PDB entry 5LY3 | X-ray diffraction, 1.60 A resolution | chains A and B

[Chain A]
Protein: Actin/actin family protein
Organism: Pyrobaculum calidifontis
Reference sequence: A3MWN5 (A3MWN5_PYRCJ); residues 1-432 here = UniProt positions 1-432
Sequence (432 residues; numbered 1 to 432; the number before each row is that of its first residue):
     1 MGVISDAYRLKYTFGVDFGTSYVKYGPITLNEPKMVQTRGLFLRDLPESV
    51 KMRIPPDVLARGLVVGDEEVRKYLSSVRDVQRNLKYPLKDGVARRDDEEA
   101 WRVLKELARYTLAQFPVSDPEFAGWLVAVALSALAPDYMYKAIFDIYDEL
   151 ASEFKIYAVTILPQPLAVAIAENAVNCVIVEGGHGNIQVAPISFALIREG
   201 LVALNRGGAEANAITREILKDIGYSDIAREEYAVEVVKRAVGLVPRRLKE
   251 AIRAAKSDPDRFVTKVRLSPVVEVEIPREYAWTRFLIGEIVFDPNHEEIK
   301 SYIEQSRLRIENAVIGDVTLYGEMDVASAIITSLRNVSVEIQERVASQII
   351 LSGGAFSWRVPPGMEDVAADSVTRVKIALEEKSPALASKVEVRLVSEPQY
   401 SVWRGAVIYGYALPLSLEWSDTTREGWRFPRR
Unresolved in the structure: 1-3, 431-432
Curated features (UniProtKB/Swiss-Prot):
  - binding site (ATP): Thr20 to Lys24, Gly182 to His184, Glu235 to Arg239, Gly354 to Trp358, Gln399

[Chain B]
Protein: Actin-like protein
Organism: Pyrobaculum calidifontis
Reference sequence: A3MWN6 (A3MWN6_PYRCJ); numbering as in UniProt (aligned over 188-203)
Sequence (16 residues; each row starts with the number of its first residue):
   188 GGIGENEWVKILRSKR

[Interface between chain A and chain B]
Residue-residue contacts - 25 pairs, chain A then chain B:
  Asp6(A) - Arg200(B)  salt bridge
  Leu166(A) - Trp195(B)  hydrophobic
  Ala169(A) - Trp195(B)  hydrogen bond (backbone-side chain)
  Ile170(A) - Asn193(B)  hydrogen bond (backbone-side chain)
  Ile170(A) - Trp195(B)
  Asn173(A) - Glu192(B)
  Asn173(A) - Asn193(B)
  Asn173(A) - Glu194(B)  hydrogen bond (side chain-backbone)
  Ala174(A) - Trp195(B)  hydrogen bond (backbone-side chain)
  Val175(A) - Glu194(B)
  Val175(A) - Trp195(B)  hydrophobic
  Val175(A) - Ile198(B)  hydrophobic
  Ile192(A) - Trp195(B)  hydrophobic
  Phe194(A) - Trp195(B)
  Phe194(A) - Ile198(B)  hydrophobic
  Ala195(A) - Trp195(B)
  Tyr409(A) - Leu199(B)  hydrophobic
  Tyr411(A) - Ile190(B)  hydrophobic
  Tyr411(A) - Arg200(B)  hydrogen bond
  Ala412(A) - Arg200(B)
  Pro414(A) - Leu199(B)
  Pro414(A) - Arg200(B)
  Pro414(A) - Lys202(B)
  Leu417(A) - Arg203(B)
  Glu425(A) - Lys202(B)  salt bridge
Other interface residues (no listed pair), chain A (19 interface residues in all): Ile28, Ile408, Leu413
Other interface residues (no listed pair), chain B (11 interface residues in all): Val196

[In short]
Chain A and chain B form an interface of 19 and 11 residues respectively; the contacts include 5 hydrogen
bonds and 2 salt bridges. Among the polar pairs are Asp6(A)-Arg200(B), Glu425(A)-Lys202(B) and
Ala169(A)-Trp195(B). Curated annotation (UniProt) lists 19 ATP-binding residues on chain A.
Chain A is Actin/actin family protein and chain B is Actin-like protein, both from Pyrobaculum calidifontis;
the structure, P. calidifontis crenactin in complex with arcadin-2 C-terminal peptide, was determined by X-ray
diffraction together with 5MW1 from the same study.
